Entry 8TVC (X-ray diffraction, 1.93 A resolution); this record covers chain A.

[Chain A]
Protein: DNA dC->dU-editing enzyme APOBEC-3G
From: Macaca mulatta
Notes: EC 3.5.4.-
Reference sequence: M1GSK9 (M1GSK9_MACMU); aligned to UniProt positions 1-380 over residues 1-380
Sequence (386 residues; numbered -6 to 383; 4 numbers in that range are skipped by the numbering (no residue carries them; nothing is unmodelled there); the number before each row is that of its first residue; numbers below 1 keep their minus sign (Gly-6 is residue -6)):
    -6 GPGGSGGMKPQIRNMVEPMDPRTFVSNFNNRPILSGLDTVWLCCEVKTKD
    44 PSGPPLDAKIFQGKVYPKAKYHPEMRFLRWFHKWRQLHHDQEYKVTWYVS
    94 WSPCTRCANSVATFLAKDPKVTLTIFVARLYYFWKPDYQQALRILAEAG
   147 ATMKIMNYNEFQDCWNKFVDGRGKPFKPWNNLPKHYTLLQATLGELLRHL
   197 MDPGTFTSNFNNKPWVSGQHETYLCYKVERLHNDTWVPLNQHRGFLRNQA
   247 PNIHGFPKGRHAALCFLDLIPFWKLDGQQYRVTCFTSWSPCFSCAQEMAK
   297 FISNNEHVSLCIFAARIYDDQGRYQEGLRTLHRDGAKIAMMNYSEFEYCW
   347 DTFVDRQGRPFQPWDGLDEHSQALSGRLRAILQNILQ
Disordered / not traced: -6 to 2, 381-383
Construct notes: expression tag (-6 to 0); conflict Ala139 (Asp143 in M1GSK9), Glu140 (Gly144 in M1GSK9), Ala141 (Pro145 in M1GSK9), Gly142 (His146 in M1GSK9), Ala259 (Glu in M1GSK9); cloning artifact (381-383)
What the authors report for this chain:
  - binding site for the 21-nt DNA strand: Arg24 to Ser28, Tyr59 to Pro60, Trp94, Leu123 to Trp127, Phe268, Lys270
  - mutagenesis - I26A/L27A/S28A, S28A/P247K/Q317K, Y124A/Y125A, F126A/W127A, F268A/K270A: decreased catalytic activity
  - mutagenesis - P247K/Q317K: increased catalytic activity

[Summary]
The paper reports a binding site for the 21-nt DNA strand at Arg24, Tyr59 and Trp94 among others;
I26A/L27A/S28A, S28A/P247K/Q317K and Y124A/Y125A, among others, reduce catalytic activity; 6 substitutions
were tested in all.
Chain A is DNA dC->dU-editing enzyme APOBEC-3G (Macaca mulatta); the structure, Crystal structure of
rA3G-ssDNA-AA, was determined by X-ray diffraction together with 8TX4 from the same study.
